Entry 8DCR (electron microscopy, 2.60 A resolution); this record covers chains N and A of the 5 polymer chains in the assembly.

[Chain N]
Protein: Nanobody 35
Source organism: Lama glama
Notes: antibody fragment or engineered binder
Sequence (140 residues; row label = number of the first residue in the row; numbers below 1 keep their minus sign (Ala-1 is residue -1)):
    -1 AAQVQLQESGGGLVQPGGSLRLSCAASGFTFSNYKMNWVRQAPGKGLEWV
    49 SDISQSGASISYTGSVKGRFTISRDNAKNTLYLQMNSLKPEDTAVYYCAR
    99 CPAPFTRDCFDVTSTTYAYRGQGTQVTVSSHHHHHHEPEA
Not modelled in the structure: 129-138
Cystine bridges: Cys22-Cys96, Cys99-Cys107

[Chain A]
Protein: Guanine nucleotide-binding protein G(s) subunit alpha isoforms short
Source organism: Bos taurus
UniProtKB: P04896 (GNAS2_BOVIN), isoform P04896-2; numbering as in UniProt (aligned over 1-380)
Sequence (384 residues; numbered -3 to 380; the number before each row is that of its first residue; numbers below 1 keep their minus sign (Gly-3 is residue -3)):
    -3 GPLAMGCLGNSKTEDQRNEEKGQREANKKIEKQLQKDKQVYRATHRLLLL
    47 GAGESGKSTIVKQMRILHVNGFNGDSEKATKVQDIKNNLKEAIETIVAAM
    97 SNLVPPVELANPENQFRVDYILSVMNVPDFDFPPEFYEHAKALWEDEGVR
   147 ACYERSNEYQLIDCAQYFLDKIDVIKQDDYVPSDQDLLRCRVLTSGIFET
   197 KFQVDKVNFHMFDVGGQRDERRKWIQCFNDVTAIIFVVASSSYNMVIRED
   247 NQTNRLQEALNLFKSIWNNRWLRTISVILFLNKQDLLAEKVLAGKSKIED
   297 YFPEFARYTTPEDATPEPGEDPRVTRAKYFIRDEFLRISTASGDGRHYCY
   347 PHFTCAVDTENIRRVFNDCRDIIQRMHLRQYELL
Not modelled in the structure: -3 to 14, 48-190, 239-246, 289-292, 308-316, 351-352
Construct notes: expression tag (-3 to 0); conflict Gly18 (Ala in P04896), Ser72 (Gly in P04896)
UniProt features mapped onto this chain:
  - region: Arg42 to Thr55 (G1 motif)
  - binding site (GTP): Gly47 to Thr55
  - binding site (Mg(2+)): Ser54
  - lipidation: Gly2 (N-palmitoyl glycine), Cys3 (S-palmitoyl cysteine)

[Interface between chain N and chain A]
Residue-residue contacts - 36 pairs, chain N then chain A:
  Gly42(N) - Asn247(A)
  Lys43(N) - Asn247(A)
  Lys43(N) - Gln248(A)  hydrogen bond (side chain-backbone)
  Gly44(N) - Thr249(A)
  Leu45(N) - Thr249(A)
  Glu46(N) - Thr249(A)
  Glu46(N) - Asn250(A)
  Trp47(N) - Gln253(A)
  Trp47(N) - Asn257(A)
  Thr61(N) - Asn250(A)
  Gly62(N) - Asp296(A)
  Gly62(N) - Phe298(A)
  Gly62(N) - Pro299(A)
  Ser63(N) - Asp296(A)
  Lys65(N) - Glu300(A)  salt bridge
  Pro100(N) - Arg218(A)
  Arg105(N) - Asn264(A)  hydrogen bond
  Arg105(N) - Ser338(A)
  Asp106(N) - Ser261(A)
  Asp106(N) - Asn264(A)
  Asp106(N) - Asn265(A)  hydrogen bond
  Cys107(N) - Ser261(A)
  Phe108(N) - Arg218(A)
  Phe108(N) - Leu258(A)  hydrophobic
  Phe108(N) - Ser261(A)
  Phe108(N) - Ile262(A)  hydrophobic
  Phe108(N) - Asn265(A)
  Asp109(N) - Asp215(A)
  Asp109(N) - Glu216(A)
  Asp109(N) - Arg217(A)  hydrogen bond (side chain-backbone)
  Asp109(N) - Arg218(A)  salt bridge
  Ser112(N) - Asp215(A)
  Ser112(N) - Glu216(A)
  Thr114(N) - Arg214(A)
  Thr114(N) - Glu216(A)  hydrogen bond
  Tyr115(N) - Glu216(A)
Also at the interface, not in a pair above, chain N (20 interface residues in all): Tyr117
Also at the interface, not in a pair above, chain A (23 interface residues in all): Arg266, Tyr297

[Overview]
20 residues of chain N and 23 residues of chain A are in contact; the contacts include 5 hydrogen bonds and 2
salt bridges. Among the polar pairs are Lys65(N)-Glu300(A), Asp109(N)-Arg218(A) and Lys43(N)-Gln248(A).
UniProt lists 9 GTP-binding residues and Mg2+-binding residue Ser54(A) on chain A.
Chain N is Nanobody 35 (Lama glama) and chain A is Guanine nucleotide-binding protein G(s) subunit alpha
isoforms short (Bos taurus); the structure, Cryo-EM structure of dobutamine-bound beta1-adrenergic receptor in
complex with heterotrimeric Gs-protein, was determined by electron microscopy, deposited together with 8DCS.
